2VKX - chains A and B; structure by X-ray diffraction, 2.70 A resolution.

== Chain A (and B) ==
Name: Neural cell adhesion molecule
From: Homo sapiens
Notes: fragment: fn3 domains, residues 496-598, 601-692; chain B of this document is another copy of the same molecule, construct and numbering; everything in this record applies to it too
UniProt: P13591 (NCA11_HUMAN); the construct has insertions or renumbered stretches relative to UniProt, so the offset changes along the chain: 496-598 = UniProt 496-598; 600-691 = UniProt 601-692
Sequence (209 residues; numbered 492 to 700; the number before each row is that of its first residue):
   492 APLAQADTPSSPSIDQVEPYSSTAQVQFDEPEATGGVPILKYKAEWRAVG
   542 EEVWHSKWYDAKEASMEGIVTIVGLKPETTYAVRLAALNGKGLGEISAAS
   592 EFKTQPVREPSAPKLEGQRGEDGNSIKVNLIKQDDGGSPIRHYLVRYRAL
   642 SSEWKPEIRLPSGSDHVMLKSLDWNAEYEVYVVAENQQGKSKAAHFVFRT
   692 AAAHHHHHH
Unresolved in the structure: 492-496, 696-700 (chain B: 492-496, 695-700)
Construct notes: engineered mutation Arg610 (Met611 in P13591)

== How chain A and chain B interact ==
Residue-residue contacts - 69 pairs, chain A then chain B:
  Ile505(A) with Gly654(B)
  Asp506(A) with Ser653(B), hydrogen bond (backbone-side chain); Gly654(B)
  Gln507(A) with Pro630(B); Ile631(B), hydrogen bond (side chain-backbone); Ser653(B)
  Glu509(A) with Asp625(B); Asp626(B), hydrogen bond (side chain-backbone)
  Pro510(A) with Gln624(B); Asp625(B)
  Tyr511(A) with Tyr511(B)
  Thr514(A) with Gln516(B), hydrogen bond
  Gln516(A) with Thr514(B), hydrogen bond; Thr562(B)
  Gln518(A) with Pro630(B)
  Lys548(A) with Met557(B)
  Tyr550(A) with Glu554(B); Glu558(B)
  Asp551(A) with Glu554(B), hydrogen bond (backbone-side chain)
  Glu554(A) with Lys548(B); Trp549(B); Tyr550(B); Asp551(B), hydrogen bond (side chain-backbone); Glu554(B)
  Met557(A) with Lys548(B)
  Glu558(A) with Lys548(B); Tyr550(B); Thr562(B); Val564(B)
  Ile560(A) with Val564(B), hydrophobic
  Thr562(A) with Gln516(B); Glu558(B)
  Val564(A) with Glu558(B); Ile560(B), hydrophobic
  Ala589(A) with Asp656(B)
  Ala590(A) with Asp656(B)
  Ser591(A) with Lys623(B), hydrogen bond; Asp656(B)
  Glu592(A) with Leu621(B); Ile622(B); Lys623(B), hydrogen bond (backbone-backbone)
  Phe593(A) with Ile622(B); Lys623(B)
  Lys594(A) with Lys623(B), hydrogen bond (backbone-backbone)
  Gln596(A) with Asp625(B)
  Lys605(A) with Lys594(B)
  Leu621(A) with Glu592(B)
  Ile622(A) with Glu592(B); Phe593(B), hydrophobic
  Lys623(A) with Ser591(B), hydrogen bond; Glu592(B), hydrogen bond (backbone-backbone); Phe593(B); Lys594(B), hydrogen bond (backbone-backbone)
  Gln624(A) with Glu509(B); Pro510(B); Lys594(B)
  Asp625(A) with Glu509(B); Pro510(B); Gln596(B), hydrogen bond
  Asp626(A) with Glu509(B), hydrogen bond (backbone-side chain)
  Pro630(A) with Gln507(B); Gln518(B)
  Ile631(A) with Gln507(B), hydrogen bond (backbone-side chain)
  Ser653(A) with Asp506(B), hydrogen bond (side chain-backbone); Gln507(B), hydrogen bond
  Gly654(A) with Ile505(B); Asp506(B), hydrogen bond (backbone-backbone)
  Asp656(A) with Ala590(B); Ser591(B), hydrogen bond
Other interface residues (no listed pair), chain A (42 interface residues in all): Val508, Trp549, Thr571, Glu607, Gly627
Other interface residues (no listed pair), chain B (42 interface residues in all): Val508, Thr571, Ala589, Lys605, Gly627, Gly628

== Overview ==
Chain A and chain B each contribute 42 residues to their interface, with 20 hydrogen bonds. Polar pairs
include Asp506(A)-Ser653(B), Gln507(A)-Ile631(B) and Glu509(A)-Asp626(B).
Both chains are Neural cell adhesion molecule (Homo sapiens). Entry 2VKX (Human NCAM, FN3 domains 1 and 2,
M610R mutant) was determined by X-ray diffraction, deposited together with 2VKW.
